PDB entry 9RUP | electron microscopy, 4.11 A resolution (low resolution: residue-level contacts below are approximate; hydrogen-bond / salt-bridge calls are withheld) | chains c and d of the 10 polymer chains in the assembly

== Chain c ==
Protein: MHC class I antigen
From: Homo sapiens
Reference sequence: A0A0D6K978 (A0A0D6K978_HUMAN); residues 1-276 here correspond to UniProt positions 2-277 (UniProt number = residue number + 1)
Chain sequence (276 residues; numbered 1 to 276; the number before each row is that of its first residue):
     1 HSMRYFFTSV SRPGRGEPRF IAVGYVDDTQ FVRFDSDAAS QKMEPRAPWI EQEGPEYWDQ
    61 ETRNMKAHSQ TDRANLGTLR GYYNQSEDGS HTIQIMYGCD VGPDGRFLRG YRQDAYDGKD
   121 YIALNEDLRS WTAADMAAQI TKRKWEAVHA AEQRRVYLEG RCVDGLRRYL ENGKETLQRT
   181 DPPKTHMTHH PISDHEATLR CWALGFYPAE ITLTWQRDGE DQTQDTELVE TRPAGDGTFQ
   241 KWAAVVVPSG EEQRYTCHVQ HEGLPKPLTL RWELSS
Unresolved in the structure: 266-276
Cystine bridges: Cys-99/Cys-162, Cys-201/Cys-257

== Chain d ==
Protein: ORF3a_207-215 epitope
From: Homo sapiens
Chain sequence (9 residues; numbered 1 to 9; the number before each row is that of its first residue):
     1 FTSDYYQLY

== Interface between chain c and chain d ==
Contacting residue pairs (34):
  Met-3(c) with Phe-1(d)
  Tyr-5(c) with Phe-1(d); Thr-2(d)
  Tyr-57(c) with Phe-1(d)
  Glu-61(c) with Thr-2(d)
  Thr-62(c) with Thr-2(d); Tyr-6(d)
  Asn-64(c) with Tyr-6(d)
  Met-65(c) with Thr-2(d); Tyr-6(d)
  His-68(c) with Tyr-6(d)
  Asn-75(c) with Leu-8(d); Tyr-9(d)
  Thr-78(c) with Tyr-9(d)
  Ile-93(c) with Tyr-9(d)
  Ile-95(c) with Tyr-9(d)
  Tyr-97(c) with Ser-3(d)
  Asp-114(c) with Tyr-9(d)
  Thr-141(c) with Tyr-9(d)
  Lys-144(c) with Tyr-9(d)
  Trp-145(c) with Gln-7(d); Leu-8(d); Tyr-9(d)
  Gln-153(c) with Tyr-5(d)
  Arg-154(c) with Tyr-5(d); Gln-7(d)
  Tyr-157(c) with Phe-1(d); Thr-2(d); Ser-3(d)
  Arg-161(c) with Phe-1(d); Thr-2(d); Asp-4(d)
  Gly-165(c) with Phe-1(d)
  Tyr-169(c) with Phe-1(d)
Other interface residues (no listed pair), chain c (31 interface residues in all): Glu-53, Thr-71, Leu-79, Tyr-82, Arg-112, Val-148, Cys-162, Arg-168

== In short ==
The interface between chain c and chain d involves 31 residues on one side and 9 on the other.
Here chain c is MHC class I antigen and chain d is ORF3a_207-215 epitope, both from Homo sapiens. Entry 9RUP
(Cryo-EM structure of TCRpub/pMHC dimer) was determined by electron microscopy.
